Entry 8JLD (electron microscopy, 2.48 A resolution); this record covers chains B and J of the 10 polymer chains in the assembly.

Chain B:
Molecule: Histone H4
Source organism: Homo sapiens
UniProtKB: P62805 (H4_HUMAN); residues 0-102 here correspond to UniProt positions 1-103 (UniProt number = residue number + 1)
Chain sequence (106 residues; numbered -3 to 102; the number before each row is that of its first residue; numbers below 1 keep their minus sign (Gly-3 is residue -3)):
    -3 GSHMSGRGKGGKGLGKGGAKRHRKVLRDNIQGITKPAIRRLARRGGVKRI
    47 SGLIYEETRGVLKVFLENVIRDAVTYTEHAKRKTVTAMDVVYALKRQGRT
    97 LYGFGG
Unresolved in the structure: -3 to 24
Differences from the reference sequence: expression tag (-3 to -1)

Chain J:
Molecule: 145-nt DNA strand
Source organism: synthetic construct
Sequence (145 nucleotides; each row starts with the number of its first residue; numbers below 1 keep their minus sign (DA-72 is residue -72)):
   -72 ATCGATGTATATATCTGACACGTGCCTGGAGACTAGGGAGTAATCCCCTT
   -22 GGCGGTTAAAACGCGGGGGACAGCGCGTACGTGCGTTTAAGCGGTGCTAG
    28 AGCTGTCTACGACCAATTGAGCGGCCTCGGCACCGGGATTCTGAT

Interface between chain B and chain J:
Pairs across the interface (11; chain B residue first):
  Arg35(B) with DG8(J), salt bridge to the phosphate
  Arg45(B) with DC7(J), hydrogen bond to the sugar; DG8(J), phosphate contact
  Ile46(B) with DC7(J), sugar contact; DG8(J), hydrogen bond to the phosphate
  Ser47(B) with DC7(J), hydrogen bond to the phosphate
  Gly48(B) with DC7(J), hydrogen bond to the phosphate
  Arg78(B) with DA28(J), phosphate contact
  Lys79(B) with DG27(J), salt bridge to the phosphate; DA28(J), hydrogen bond to the phosphate
  Thr80(B) with DA28(J), hydrogen bond to the phosphate
Also at the interface, not in a pair above, chain B (10 interface residues in all): Lys44, Lys77
Also at the interface, not in a pair above, chain J (5 interface residues in all): DG29

Overview:
10 residues of chain B and 5 residues of chain J are in contact, with 6 hydrogen bonds and 2 salt bridges.
Polar contacts include Arg45(B)-DC7(J), Ile46(B)-DG8(J) and Ser47(B)-DC7(J).
Here chain B is Histone H4 (Homo sapiens) and chain J is a 145-nt DNA strand (synthetic construct). Entry 8JLD
(Cryo-EM structure of the 145 bp human nucleosome containing acetylated H3 tail) was determined by electron
microscopy (same publication as 8JL9, 8JLA and 8JLB).
